7VNN - chains C and H of the 8 polymer chains in the assembly; structure by electron microscopy, 2.64 A resolution.

== Chain C ==
Name: ADP-ribosylating binary toxin binding subunit CdtB
From: Clostridioides difficile
Reference sequence: A8DS70 (A8DS70_CLODI); numbering as in UniProt (aligned over 202-876)
Amino-acid sequence (675 residues; row label = number of the first residue in the row):
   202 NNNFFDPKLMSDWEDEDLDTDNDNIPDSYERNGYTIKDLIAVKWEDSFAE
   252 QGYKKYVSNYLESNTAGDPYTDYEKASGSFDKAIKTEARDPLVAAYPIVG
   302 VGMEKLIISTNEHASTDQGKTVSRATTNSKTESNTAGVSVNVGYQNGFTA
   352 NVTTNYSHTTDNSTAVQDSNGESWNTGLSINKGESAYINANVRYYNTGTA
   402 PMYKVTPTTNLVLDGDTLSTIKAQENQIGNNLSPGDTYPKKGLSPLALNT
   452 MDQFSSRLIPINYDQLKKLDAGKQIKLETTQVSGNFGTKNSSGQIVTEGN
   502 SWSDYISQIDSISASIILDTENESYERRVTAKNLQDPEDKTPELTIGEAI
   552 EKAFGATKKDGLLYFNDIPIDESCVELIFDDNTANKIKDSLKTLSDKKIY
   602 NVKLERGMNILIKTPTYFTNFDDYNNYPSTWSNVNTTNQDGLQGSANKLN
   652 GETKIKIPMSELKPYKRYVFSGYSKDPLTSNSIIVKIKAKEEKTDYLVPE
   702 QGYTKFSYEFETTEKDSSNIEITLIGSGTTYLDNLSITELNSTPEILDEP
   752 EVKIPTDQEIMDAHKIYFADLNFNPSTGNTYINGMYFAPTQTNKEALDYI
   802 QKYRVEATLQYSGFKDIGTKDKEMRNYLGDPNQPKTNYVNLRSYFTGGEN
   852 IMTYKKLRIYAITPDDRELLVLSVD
Unresolved in the structure: 202-216, 337-358
Metal / ion sites: Ca2+ site 1: Asp-220, Asp-222, Asp-224, Ile-226, Glu-231; Ca2+ site 2: Asp-222, Asp-224, Glu-231, Asn-260, Glu-263, Asp-273; Ca2+ site 3: Asn-621, Asp-623, Gln-644, Ser-646, Asp-734
Reported in the primary citation:
  - mutagenesis - F774G, F774L: decreased binding to di-heptamer

== Chain H ==
Name: CdtA
From: Clostridioides difficile
Reference sequence: F5B5W8 (F5B5W8_CLODI); residues 1-413 here correspond to UniProt positions 51-463 (UniProt number = residue number + 50)
Amino-acid sequence (428 residues; each row starts with the number of its first residue):
     1 APIERPEDFLKDKEKAKEWERKEAERIEQKLERSEKEALESYKKDSVEIS
    51 KYSQTRNYFYDYQIEANSREKEYKELRNAISKNKIDKPMYVYYFESPEKF
   101 AFNKVIRTENQNEISLEKFNEFKETIQNKLFKQDGFKDISLYEPGKGDEK
   151 PTPLLMHLKLPRNTGMLPYTNTNNVSTLIEQGYSIKIDKIVRIVIDGKHY
   201 IKAEASVVSSLDFKDDVSKGDSWGKANYNDWSNKLTPNELADVNDYMRGG
   251 YTAINNYLISNGPVNNPNPELDSKITNIENALKREPIPTNLTVYRRSGPQ
   301 EFGLTLTSPEYDFNKLENIDAFKSKWEGQALSYPNFISTSIGSVNMSAFA
   351 KRKIVLRITIPKGSPGAYLSAIPGYAGEYEVLLNHGSKFKINKIDSYKDG
   401 TITKLIVDATLIPENLYFQGLEHHHHHH
Unresolved in the structure: 1-19, 414-428
Differences from the reference sequence: expression tag (414-428)

== How chain C and chain H interact ==
Pairs across the interface (14; chain C residue first):
  Asp-218(C) / Asn-110(H)
  Asp-218(C) / Gln-111(H)
  Asp-220(C) / Asn-110(H)
  Asn-225(C) / Asn-112(H)  hydrogen bond (backbone-side chain)
  Asn-225(C) / Asp-196(H)  hydrogen bond (side chain-backbone)
  Asn-225(C) / Lys-198(H)
  Leu-240(C) / Val-194(H)  hydrophobic
  Leu-240(C) / Gly-197(H)
  Ile-241(C) / Gly-197(H)
  Ile-241(C) / His-199(H)
  Tyr-274(C) / Asp-196(H)
  Tyr-274(C) / Gly-197(H)  hydrogen bond (side chain-backbone)
  Glu-275(C) / Lys-146(H)
  Lys-490(C) / Lys-146(H)  hydrogen bond (backbone-side chain)
Interface residues without a listed pair, chain C (10 interface residues in all): Thr-489, Asn-491
Interface residues without a listed pair, chain H (10 interface residues in all): Gly-145

== In short ==
The chain C/chain H interface involves 10 residues from each chain; the contacts include 4 hydrogen bonds.
Among the polar pairs are Asn-225(C)/Asn-112(H), Asn-225(C)/Asp-196(H) and Tyr-274(C)/Gly-197(H). The Ca2+
site 1 is built by Asp-220(C), Asp-222(C), Asp-224(C), Ile-226(C) and Glu-231(C). From the paper: F774G and
F774L of chain C reduce binding to di-heptamer.
Here chain C is ADP-ribosylating binary toxin binding subunit CdtB and chain H is CdtA, both from
Clostridioides difficile. Entry 7VNN (Complex structure of Clostridioides difficile enzymatic component (CDTa)
and binding component (CDTb) pore with long stem) was determined by electron microscopy, deposited together
with 7VNJ, 7YVQ and 7YVS.
